PDB entry 4NWN | X-ray diffraction, 4.50 A resolution (low resolution: residue-level contacts below are approximate; hydrogen-bond / salt-bridge calls are withheld) | chains B and H of the 24 polymer chains in the assembly

# Chain B (and H)
Protein: Propanediol utilization: polyhedral bodies pduT
Source organism: Salmonella enterica subsp. enterica serovar Typhimurium
Notes: chain H of this document is another copy of the same molecule, construct and numbering; everything in this record applies to it too
Reference sequence: A1W1R1 (A1W1R1_CAMJJ); residues 2-159 here correspond to UniProt positions 22-179 (UniProt number = residue number + 20)
Amino-acid sequence (159 residues; row label = number of the first residue in the row):
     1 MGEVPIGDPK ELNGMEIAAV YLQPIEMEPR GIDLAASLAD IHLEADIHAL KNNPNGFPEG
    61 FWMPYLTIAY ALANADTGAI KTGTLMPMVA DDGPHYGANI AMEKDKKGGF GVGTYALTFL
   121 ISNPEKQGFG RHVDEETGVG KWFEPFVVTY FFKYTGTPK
Not modelled in the structure: 1, 159
Sequence notes: expression tag (1); engineered mutation Ala71 (Glu91 in A1W1R1), Ala73 (Lys93 in A1W1R1), Ala75 (Thr95 in A1W1R1), Thr82 (Arg102 in A1W1R1), Thr114 (Asn134 in A1W1R1), Ala116 (Glu136 in A1W1R1), Leu120 (Tyr140 in A1W1R1), Val147 (Lys167 in A1W1R1), Thr149 (Asp169 in A1W1R1), Phe151 (Lys171 in A1W1R1)

# How chain B and chain H interact
Pairs across the interface - 43 pairs, chain B then chain H:
  Glu26(B) with Arg131(H); His132(H); Val133(H)
  Met27(B) with Arg131(H)
  Glu28(B) with Phe129(H); Gly130(H); Arg131(H)
  Asn55(B) with Val89(H)
  Gly56(B) with Ala90(H); Gly93(H)
  Pro58(B) with Pro94(H)
  Pro64(B) with Pro64(H)
  Pro87(B) with Phe129(H); Gly130(H)
  Met88(B) with Gly130(H)
  Val89(B) with Asn55(H); Gly130(H); Arg131(H); His132(H)
  Ala90(B) with Asn55(H); Gly56(H); His132(H); Thr137(H)
  Asp91(B) with Gly56(H); Thr137(H); Gly138(H)
  Gly93(B) with Gly56(H)
  Pro94(B) with Pro58(H)
  Phe129(B) with Pro87(H)
  Gly130(B) with Glu28(H); Pro87(H); Met88(H); Val89(H)
  Arg131(B) with Glu26(H); Met27(H); Glu28(H); Val89(H)
  His132(B) with Glu26(H); Val89(H)
  Val133(B) with Glu26(H)
  Thr137(B) with Ala90(H); Asp91(H)
  Gly138(B) with Asp91(H)
Also at the interface, not in a pair above, chain B (25 interface residues in all): Asp92, Gly128, Asp134, Val139
Also at the interface, not in a pair above, chain H (23 interface residues in all): Gly128, Glu136

# In short
Chain B and chain H form an interface of 25 and 23 residues respectively.
Chain B and chain H are both Propanediol utilization: polyhedral bodies pduT (Salmonella enterica subsp.
enterica serovar Typhimurium); the structure, Computationally Designed Two-Component Self-Assembling
Tetrahedral Cage T32-28, was determined by X-ray diffraction, deposited together with 4NWO, 4NWP, 4NWQ and
4NWR.
